8U6B - chains A and B; structure by X-ray diffraction, 2.35 A resolution.

Chain A:
Name: Reverse transcriptase/ribonuclease H
Organism: Human immunodeficiency virus 1
Notes: EC 2.7.7.49, 2.7.7.7, 3.1.26.13
UniProtKB: P03366 (POL_HV1B1); residues 1-555 here correspond to UniProt positions 600-1154 (UniProt number = residue number + 599)
Chain sequence (557 residues; row label = number of the first residue in the row; numbers below 1 keep their minus sign (Met-1 is residue -1)):
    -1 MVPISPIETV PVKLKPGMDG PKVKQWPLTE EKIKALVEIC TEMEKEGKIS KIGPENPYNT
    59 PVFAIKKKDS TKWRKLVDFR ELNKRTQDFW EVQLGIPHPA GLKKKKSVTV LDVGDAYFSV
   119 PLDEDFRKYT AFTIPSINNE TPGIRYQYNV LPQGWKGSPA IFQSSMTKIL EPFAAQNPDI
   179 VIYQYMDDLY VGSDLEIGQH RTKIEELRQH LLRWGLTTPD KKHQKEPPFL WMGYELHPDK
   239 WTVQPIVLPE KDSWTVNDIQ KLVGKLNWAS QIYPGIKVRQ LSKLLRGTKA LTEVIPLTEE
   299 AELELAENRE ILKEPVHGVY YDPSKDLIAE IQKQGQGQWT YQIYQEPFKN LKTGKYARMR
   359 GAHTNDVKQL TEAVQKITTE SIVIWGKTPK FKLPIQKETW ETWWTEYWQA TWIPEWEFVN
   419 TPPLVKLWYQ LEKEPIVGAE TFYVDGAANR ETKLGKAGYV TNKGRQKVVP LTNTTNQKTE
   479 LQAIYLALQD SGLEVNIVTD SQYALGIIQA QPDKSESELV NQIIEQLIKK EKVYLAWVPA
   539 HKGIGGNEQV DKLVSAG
Disordered / not traced: -1, 219-222, 247-248, 259-261, 283-296, 555
Sequence notes: expression tag (-1 to 0); engineered mutation Ala172 (Lys771 in P03366), Ala173 (Lys772 in P03366), Ser280 (Cys879 in P03366)
Ligand contacts: VTN (N-{2-[4-chloro-3-(3-chloro-5-cyanophenoxy)phenyl]ethyl}prop-2-enamide): Pro95, Leu100, Lys101, Lys102, Lys103, Val106, Val179, Tyr181, Tyr183, Tyr188, Val189, Gly190, Pro225, Phe227, Trp229, Leu234, His235, Pro236, Tyr318
Curated features (UniProtKB/Swiss-Prot):
  - region: Phe227 to His235 (RT 'primer grip')
  - motif: Trp398 to Trp414 (Tryptophan repeat motif)
  - binding site (Mg(2+)): Asp110, Asp185, Asp186, Asp443, Glu478, Asp498, Asp549
  - site: Trp401 (Essential for RT p66/p51 heterodimerization), Trp414 (Essential for RT p66/p51 heterodimerization), Phe440, Tyr441 (Cleavage)

Chain B:
Name: p51 RT
Organism: Human immunodeficiency virus 1
UniProtKB: P03366 (POL_HV1B1); residues 1-428 here correspond to UniProt positions 600-1027 (UniProt number = residue number + 599)
Chain sequence (428 residues; each row starts with the number of its first residue):
     1 PISPIETVPV KLKPGMDGPK VKQWPLTEEK IKALVEICTE MEKEGKISKI GPENPYNTPV
    61 FAIKKKDSTK WRKLVDFREL NKRTQDFWEV QLGIPHPAGL KKKKSVTVLD VGDAYFSVPL
   121 DEDFRKYTAF TIPSINNETP GIRYQYNVLP QGWKGSPAIF QSSMTKILEP FKKQNPDIVI
   181 YQYMDDLYVG SDLEIGQHRT KIEELRQHLL RWGLTTPDKK HQKEPPFLWM GYELHPDKWT
   241 VQPIVLPEKD SWTVNDIQKL VGKLNWASQI YPGIKVRQLS KLLRGTKALT EVIPLTEEAE
   301 LELAENREIL KEPVHGVYYD PSKDLIAEIQ KQGQGQWTYQ IYQEPFKNLK TGKYARMRGA
   361 HTNDVKQLTE AVQKITTESI VIWGKTPKFK LPIQKETWET WWTEYWQATW IPEWEFVNTP
   421 PLVKLWYQ
Disordered / not traced: 1-4, 89-94, 213-226, 230-231
Sequence notes: engineered mutation Ser280 (Cys879 in P03366)
Curated features (UniProtKB/Swiss-Prot):
  - region: Phe227 to His235 (RT 'primer grip')
  - motif: Trp398 to Trp414 (Tryptophan repeat motif)
  - binding site (Mg(2+)): Asp110, Asp185, Asp186
  - site (Essential for RT p66/p51 heterodimerization): Trp401, Trp414

Interface between chain A and chain B:
Pairs across the interface (114; chain A residue first):
  Val8(A) - Pro52(B)  hydrophobic
  Val8(A) - Glu53(B)
  Pro9(A) - Glu53(B)
  Gln85(A) - Glu53(B)  hydrogen bond (side chain-backbone)
  Asp86(A) - Lys20(B)  salt bridge
  Asp86(A) - Pro55(B)
  Phe87(A) - Pro52(B)
  Phe87(A) - Glu53(B)
  Trp88(A) - Pro52(B)  hydrogen bond (backbone-backbone)
  Trp88(A) - Asn54(B)
  Trp88(A) - Pro55(B)
  Trp88(A) - Asn57(B)
  Trp88(A) - Thr131(B)
  Trp88(A) - Arg143(B)
  Gly93(A) - Asn137(B)
  Ile94(A) - Asn137(B)
  Pro95(A) - Asn136(B)
  Pro95(A) - Asn137(B)
  His96(A) - Asn136(B)  hydrogen bond (backbone-side chain)
  Gly99(A) - Asn136(B)
  Gly99(A) - Glu138(B)
  Leu100(A) - Asn136(B)
  Leu100(A) - Glu138(B)
  Lys101(A) - Glu138(B)  salt bridge
  Ser162(A) - Pro52(B)
  Thr165(A) - Pro140(B)
  Tyr181(A) - Glu138(B)  hydrogen bond
  Gln373(A) - Glu396(B)
  Gln373(A) - Thr397(B)  hydrogen bond
  Gln373(A) - Thr400(B)
  Gln373(A) - Trp401(B)  hydrogen bond
  Thr376(A) - Thr400(B)
  Thr376(A) - Trp401(B)
  Thr377(A) - Pro25(B)
  Thr377(A) - Thr400(B)
  Ile380(A) - Pro25(B)  hydrophobic
  Ile380(A) - Leu26(B)
  Ile380(A) - Thr27(B)
  Val381(A) - Pro25(B)  hydrophobic
  Val381(A) - Ile135(B)
  Val381(A) - Asn136(B)  hydrogen bond (backbone-backbone)
  Ile382(A) - Ile135(B)
  Ile382(A) - Asn136(B)
  Trp383(A) - Ile135(B)
  Gly384(A) - Thr27(B)
  Gly384(A) - Glu28(B)  hydrogen bond (backbone-backbone)
  Gly384(A) - Ile135(B)
  Trp402(A) - Lys331(B)  hydrogen bond (backbone-side chain)
  Trp402(A) - His361(B)
  Trp402(A) - Thr362(B)
  Trp402(A) - Asp364(B)
  Tyr405(A) - Lys331(B)  hydrogen bond (backbone-side chain)
  Trp406(A) - Lys331(B)
  Trp406(A) - Val417(B)
  Trp406(A) - Asn418(B)
  Trp406(A) - Thr419(B)
  Trp406(A) - Pro420(B)
  Trp406(A) - Pro421(B)
  Gln407(A) - Lys331(B)  hydrogen bond (backbone-side chain)
  Gln407(A) - Pro392(B)
  Gln407(A) - Ile393(B)
  Gln407(A) - Gln394(B)  hydrogen bond
  Gln407(A) - Val417(B)  hydrogen bond (side chain-backbone)
  Gln407(A) - Asn418(B)
  Ala408(A) - Trp337(B)  hydrophobic
  Ala408(A) - Asp364(B)
  Ala408(A) - Pro392(B)  hydrogen bond (backbone-backbone)
  Ala408(A) - Ile393(B)
  Thr409(A) - Asp364(B)
  Trp410(A) - Thr362(B)
  Trp410(A) - Asn363(B)
  Trp410(A) - Val365(B)  hydrophobic
  Trp410(A) - Trp401(B)
  Trp410(A) - Tyr405(B)
  Pro412(A) - Trp401(B)  hydrophobic
  Pro433(A) - Asn255(B)
  Pro433(A) - Leu289(B)  hydrophobic
  Ile434(A) - Thr290(B)
  Val435(A) - Thr290(B)
  Thr439(A) - Lys287(B)
  Thr439(A) - Ala288(B)
  Thr439(A) - Leu289(B)  hydrogen bond (side chain-backbone)
  Tyr441(A) - Val254(B)
  Tyr441(A) - Gln258(B)
  Tyr441(A) - Thr286(B)
  Tyr441(A) - Lys287(B)  hydrogen bond (side chain-backbone)
  Val458(A) - Thr286(B)
  Thr459(A) - Thr286(B)
  Asn460(A) - Thr286(B)
  Asn460(A) - Lys287(B)
  Asn460(A) - Ala288(B)
  Asn494(A) - Leu289(B)
  Val496(A) - Gln258(B)
  Val496(A) - Leu289(B)  hydrophobic
  Gly504(A) - Pro420(B)
  Gln507(A) - Pro420(B)
  Tyr532(A) - Asn255(B)  hydrogen bond
  Tyr532(A) - Leu289(B)  hydrophobic
  Trp535(A) - Leu422(B)  hydrophobic
  Trp535(A) - Trp426(B)  hydrophobic
  Val536(A) - Gln258(B)
  Pro537(A) - Gly262(B)
  Pro537(A) - Asn265(B)
  Lys540(A) - Asn265(B)
  Lys540(A) - Ser280(B)  hydrogen bond (backbone-side chain)
  Gly541(A) - Ser280(B)
  Ile542(A) - Gln258(B)
  Ile542(A) - Leu283(B)  hydrophobic
  Gly543(A) - Leu283(B)  hydrogen bond (backbone-backbone)
  Gly543(A) - Arg284(B)
  Gly543(A) - Gly285(B)
  Gly544(A) - Gly285(B)  hydrogen bond (backbone-backbone)
  Gln547(A) - Gly285(B)
  Gln547(A) - Thr286(B)
Other interface residues (no listed pair), chain A (65 interface residues in all): Ala158, Ile159, Gln161, Glu169, Met357, Thr369, Thr386, Gln500, Leu503, Ala508, Ala534
Other interface residues (no listed pair), chain B (59 interface residues in all): Lys49, Tyr56, Val261, Val276, Leu368, Lys424

Overview:
Chain A and chain B form an interface of 65 and 59 residues respectively; the contacts include 20 hydrogen
bonds and 2 salt bridges. Polar pairs include Asp86(A)-Lys20(B), Lys101(A)-Glu138(B) and Gln85(A)-Glu53(B).
Ligands of chain A: compound VTN.
Here chain A is Reverse transcriptase/ribonuclease H and chain B is p51 RT, both from Human immunodeficiency
virus 1. Entry 8U6B (Crystal Structure of HIV-1 Reverse Transcriptase in Complex with
N-(4-chloro-3-(3-chloro-5-cyanophenoxy)phenethyl)acrylamide (JLJ731), a non-nucleoside inhibitor) was
determined by X-ray diffraction (same publication as 8U69, 8U6A, 8U6C, 8U6D, 8U6E, 8U6F and 14 further
entries).
